PDB entry 8THD | electron microscopy, 3.25 A resolution | chains C and D of the 8 polymer chains in the assembly

# Chain C
Molecule: Replication factor C subunit 3
Organism: Saccharomyces cerevisiae
UniProtKB: P38629 (RFC3_YEAST); residue numbers follow UniProt; this construct covers 1-336
Amino-acid sequence (336 residues; each row starts with the number of its first residue):
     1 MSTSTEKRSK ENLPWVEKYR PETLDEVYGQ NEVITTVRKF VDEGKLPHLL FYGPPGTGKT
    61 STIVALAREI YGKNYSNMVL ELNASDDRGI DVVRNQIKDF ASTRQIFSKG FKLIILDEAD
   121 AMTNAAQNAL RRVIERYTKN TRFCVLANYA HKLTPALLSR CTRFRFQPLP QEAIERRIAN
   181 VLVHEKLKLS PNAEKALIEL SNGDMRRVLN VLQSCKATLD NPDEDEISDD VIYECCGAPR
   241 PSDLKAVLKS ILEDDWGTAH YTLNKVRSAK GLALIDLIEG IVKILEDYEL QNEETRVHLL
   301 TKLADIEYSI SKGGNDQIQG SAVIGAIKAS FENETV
Unresolved in the structure: 1-10, 336
Metal / ion sites: Mg2+ near T60 (its only coordinating residue here)
Residues lining bound ligands: ATP-gamma-S (AGS; phosphothiophosphoric acid-adenylate ester): V16, Y19, R20, P21, E26, V27, Y28, G29, Q30, P55, G56, T57, G58, K59, T60, S61, N148, L169, R177, M205, R206, L209
Swiss-Prot annotation at these positions:
  - binding site (ATP): V16 to Y19, R20, Y28, G53 to S61, N148, R206
  - modified residue: S2 (N-acetylserine)

# Chain D
Molecule: Replication factor C subunit 2
Organism: Saccharomyces cerevisiae
UniProtKB: P40348 (RFC2_YEAST); residue numbers follow UniProt; this construct covers 1-353
Amino-acid sequence (353 residues; each row starts with the number of its first residue):
     1 MFEGFGPNKK RKISKLAAEQ SLAQQPWVEK YRPKNLDEVT AQDHAVTVLK KTLKSANLPH
    61 MLFYGPPGTG KTSTILALTK ELYGPDLMKS RILELNASDE RGISIVREKV KNFARLTVSK
   121 PSKHDLENYP CPPYKIIILD EADSMTADAQ SALRRTMETY SGVTRFCLIC NYVTRIIDPL
   181 ASRCSKFRFK ALDASNAIDR LRFISEQENV KCDDGVLERI LDISAGDLRR GITLLQSASK
   241 GAQYLGDGKN ITSTQVEELA GVVPHDILIE IVEKVKSGDF DEIKKYVNTF MKSGWSAASV
   301 VNQLHEYYIT NDNFDTNFKN QISWLLFTTD SRLNNGTNEH IQLLNLLVKI SQL
Unresolved in the structure: 1-21
Metal / ion sites: Mg2+: D140 (together with ATP-gamma-S)
Residues lining bound ligands: ATP-gamma-S (AGS; phosphothiophosphoric acid-adenylate ester): W27, V28, E29, Y31, R32, P33, V39, T40, P67, G68, T69, G70, K71, T72, S73, D140, E141, R200, L228, R229, I232
Swiss-Prot annotation at these positions:
  - binding site (ATP): V28, R32, G65 to S73, N171, R229
  - modified residue: M1 (N-acetylmethionine)

# Chain C / chain D interface
Residue-residue contacts (48):
  N83(C) - R155(D)
  D87(C) - K111(D)  salt bridge
  E118(C) - Q150(D)  hydrogen bond
  R206(C) - P179(D)
  R207(C) - D178(D)  salt bridge
  N210(C) - D178(D)
  N210(C) - S182(D)
  S214(C) - S182(D)
  A217(C) - R183(D)
  C236(C) - R175(D)
  G237(C) - V173(D)
  W256(C) - I309(D)  hydrophobic
  W256(C) - T316(D)
  W256(C) - K319(D)
  W256(C) - N320(D)  hydrogen bond
  R267(C) - Y172(D)  hydrogen bond
  S268(C) - R188(D)  hydrogen bond (backbone-side chain)
  A269(C) - R188(D)  hydrogen bond (backbone-side chain)
  G271(C) - Y64(D)
  G271(C) - Y172(D)
  G271(C) - V173(D)  hydrogen bond (backbone-backbone)
  A273(C) - Y172(D)  hydrophobic
  A273(C) - T174(D)
  D276(C) - T174(D)
  K302(C) - W324(D)
  D305(C) - F327(D)
  I306(C) - W324(D)  hydrophobic
  I306(C) - F327(D)  hydrophobic
  S309(C) - F327(D)
  S309(C) - S331(D)
  K312(C) - N335(D)
  G313(C) - N334(D)
  N315(C) - N302(D)
  N315(C) - D330(D)
  D316(C) - Y172(D)  hydrogen bond
  Q317(C) - H305(D)
  I318(C) - V301(D)  hydrophobic
  I318(C) - H305(D)
  I318(C) - F327(D)  hydrophobic
  S321(C) - H305(D)  hydrogen bond
  S321(C) - I309(D)
  S321(C) - S323(D)
  A322(C) - S323(D)
  A322(C) - F327(D)  hydrophobic
  G325(C) - N320(D)
  G325(C) - S323(D)
  K328(C) - N320(D)
  A329(C) - N320(D)
Also at the interface, not in a pair above, chain C (39 interface residues in all): S85, D255, H260, K270, L272, G314, Q319
Also at the interface, not in a pair above, chain D (28 interface residues in all): L326

# In short
The interface between chain C and chain D involves 39 residues on one side and 28 on the other, with 8
hydrogen bonds and 2 salt bridges. Polar contacts include D87(C)-K111(D), R207(C)-D178(D) and E118(C)-Q150(D).
Bound to chain C: ATP-gamma-S. Ligands of chain D: ATP-gamma-S.
Here chain C is Replication factor C subunit 3 and chain D is Replication factor C subunit 2, both from
Saccharomyces cerevisiae. Entry 8THD (Structure of the Saccharomyces cerevisiae clamp unloader Elg1-RFC bound
to PCNA) was determined by electron microscopy, deposited together with 8THB and 8THC.
